3TTT - chains C and D of the 4 polymer chains in the assembly; structure by X-ray diffraction, 1.58 A resolution.

# Chain C (and D)
Protein: Catalase HPII
Source organism: Escherichia coli
Notes: EC 1.11.1.6; chain D of this document is another copy of the same molecule, construct and numbering; everything in this record applies to it too
UniProt: P21179 (CATE_ECOLI); residue numbers follow UniProt; this construct covers 1-753
Chain sequence (753 residues; each row starts with the number of its first residue):
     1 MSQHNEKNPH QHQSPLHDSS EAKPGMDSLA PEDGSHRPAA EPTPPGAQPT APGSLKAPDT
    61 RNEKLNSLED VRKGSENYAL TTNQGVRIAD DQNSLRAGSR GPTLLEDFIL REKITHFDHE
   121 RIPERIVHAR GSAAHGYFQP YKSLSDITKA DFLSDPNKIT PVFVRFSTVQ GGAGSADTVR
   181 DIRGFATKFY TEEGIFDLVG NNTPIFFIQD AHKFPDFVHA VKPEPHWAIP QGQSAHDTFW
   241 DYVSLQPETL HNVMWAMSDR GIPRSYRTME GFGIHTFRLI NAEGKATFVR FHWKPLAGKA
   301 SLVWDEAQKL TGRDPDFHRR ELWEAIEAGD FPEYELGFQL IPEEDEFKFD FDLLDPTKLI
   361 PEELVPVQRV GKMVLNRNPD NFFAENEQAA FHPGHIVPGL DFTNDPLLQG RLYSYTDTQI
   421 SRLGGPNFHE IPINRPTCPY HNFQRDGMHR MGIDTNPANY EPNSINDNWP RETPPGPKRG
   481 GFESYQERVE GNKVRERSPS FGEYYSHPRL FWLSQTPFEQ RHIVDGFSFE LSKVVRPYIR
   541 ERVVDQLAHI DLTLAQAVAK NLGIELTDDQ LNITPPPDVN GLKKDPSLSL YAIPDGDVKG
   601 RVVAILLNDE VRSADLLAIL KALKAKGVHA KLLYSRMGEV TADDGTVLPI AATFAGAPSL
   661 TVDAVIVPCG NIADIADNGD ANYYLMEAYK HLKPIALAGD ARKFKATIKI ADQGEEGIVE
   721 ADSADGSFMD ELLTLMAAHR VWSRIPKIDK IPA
Disordered / not traced: 1-27
Construct notes: engineered mutation Tyr413 (Phe in P21179)
Metal / ion sites: heme Fe near Tyr415 (its only coordinating residue here)
Residues lining bound ligands:
  - heme (HEM), molecule 1: Ile114, Phe117, Asp118
  - heme (HEM), molecule 2: Arg125, Ile126, Val127, His128, Arg165, Ser167, Gly184, Phe185, Ala186, Val199, Gly200, Asn201, Phe206, Ala211, Phe214, Ile274, His275, Phe391, Leu407, Gly410, Arg411, Ser414, Tyr415, Thr418, Gln419, Arg422
Reported in the primary citation:
  - mutagenesis - F413Y: unchanged catalytic activity
  - mutagenesis - T115A: increased catalytic activity
  - mutagenesis - F413Y: decreased stability
  - post-translational modification sites: Arg111, Thr115, His392, Tyr413, Tyr415
  - catalytic residues: His128 (citing earlier work)
  - mutagenesis - R111A, R111K, F413Y: unchanged expression

# Chain C / chain D interface
Contacting residue pairs (91; chain C residue first):
  Pro102(C) with Leu104(D), hydrophobic; Glu106(D)
  Thr103(C) with Leu104(D); Leu105(D), hydrogen bond (backbone-backbone)
  Leu104(C) with Pro102(D), hydrophobic; Thr103(D); Leu104(D), hydrophobic
  Leu105(C) with Thr103(D), hydrogen bond (backbone-backbone); Leu105(D), hydrophobic
  Lys213(C) with Glu461(D), salt bridge; Pro462(D)
  Asp216(C) with Tyr460(D); Glu461(D), hydrogen bond (side chain-backbone)
  His219(C) with Phe443(D), hydrogen bond (side chain-backbone); Asn459(D), hydrogen bond (side chain-backbone)
  Ala220(C) with Tyr460(D), hydrophobic
  Pro225(C) with Asn459(D)
  Thr238(C) with Tyr460(D); Ile465(D)
  Asp241(C) with Tyr460(D), hydrogen bond; Asn463(D); Ser464(D), hydrogen bond; Ile465(D)
  Tyr242(C) with Tyr460(D), hydrophobic; Glu461(D); Pro462(D)
  Leu245(C) with Pro462(D); Asn463(D); Ser464(D)
  Gln246(C) with Pro462(D)
  Asn404(C) with Lys493(D), hydrogen bond
  Tyr413(C) with Tyr413(D), hydrophobic
  Asp417(C) with Asp417(D)
  Phe443(C) with His219(D), hydrogen bond (backbone-side chain)
  Asn459(C) with His219(D), hydrogen bond (backbone-side chain); Pro225(D)
  Tyr460(C) with Asp216(D); Ala220(D), hydrophobic; Thr238(D); Asp241(D), hydrogen bond; Tyr242(D), hydrophobic
  Glu461(C) with Lys213(D), salt bridge; Asp216(D), hydrogen bond (backbone-side chain); Tyr242(D)
  Pro462(C) with Lys213(D); Leu245(D); Gln246(D)
  Asn463(C) with Asp241(D); Leu245(D)
  Ser464(C) with Asp241(D), hydrogen bond; Leu245(D); Tyr538(D), hydrogen bond; Arg542(D)
  Ile465(C) with Thr238(D); Asp241(D); Arg536(D); Tyr538(D)
  Ser484(C) with Arg495(D), hydrogen bond
  Tyr485(C) with Lys493(D)
  Gln486(C) with Asn492(D); Lys493(D); Val494(D)
  Glu487(C) with Gly491(D); Asn492(D); Lys493(D), salt bridge
  Arg488(C) with Glu490(D), salt bridge; Gly491(D); Asn492(D), hydrogen bond
  Val489(C) with Val489(D); Glu490(D); Gly491(D), hydrogen bond (backbone-backbone); Lys493(D)
  Glu490(C) with Arg488(D), salt bridge; Val489(D); Glu490(D)
  Gly491(C) with Arg488(D); Val489(D), hydrogen bond (backbone-backbone)
  Asn492(C) with Gln486(D); Glu487(D); Arg488(D)
  Lys493(C) with Asn404(D), hydrogen bond; Tyr485(D); Gln486(D); Glu487(D), salt bridge; Val489(D)
  Val494(C) with Gln486(D)
  Arg495(C) with Ser484(D), hydrogen bond
  Arg536(C) with Ile465(D)
  Tyr538(C) with Ser464(D), hydrogen bond; Ile465(D)
  Arg542(C) with Ser464(D)
Also at the interface, not in a pair above, chain C (48 interface residues in all): Glu106, Leu110, Gln409, Gln444, Arg445, Pro457, Phe482, Ile539
Also at the interface, not in a pair above, chain D (48 interface residues in all): Gln409, Gln444, Arg445, Asn456, Pro457, Phe482, Ile539

# Summary
Chain C and chain D each contribute 48 residues to their interface, with 21 hydrogen bonds and 6 salt bridges.
Polar contacts include Lys213(C)-Glu461(D), Glu487(C)-Lys493(D) and Arg488(C)-Glu490(D). Ligands of chain C:
heme. The paper reports the catalytic residue His128(C); T115A of chain C increases catalytic activity; 4
substitutions were tested in all.
Both chains are Catalase HPII (Escherichia coli). Entry 3TTT (Structure of F413Y variant of E. coli KatE) was
determined by X-ray diffraction, deposited together with 3TTU, 3TTV, 3TTW and 3TTX.
